PDB entry 6TB9 | electron microscopy, 3.56 A resolution | chains Y4 and O4 of the 42 polymer chains in the assembly

[Chain Y4 (and O4)]
Protein: Major capsid protein Rcc01687
Organism: Rhodobacter capsulatus
Notes: chain O4 of this document is another copy of the same molecule, construct and numbering; everything in this record applies to it too
UniProtKB: D5ATZ3 (D5ATZ3_RHOCB); residues 1-386 here correspond to UniProt positions 13-398 (UniProt number = residue number + 12)
Sequence (386 residues; numbered 1 to 386; the number before each row is that of its first residue):
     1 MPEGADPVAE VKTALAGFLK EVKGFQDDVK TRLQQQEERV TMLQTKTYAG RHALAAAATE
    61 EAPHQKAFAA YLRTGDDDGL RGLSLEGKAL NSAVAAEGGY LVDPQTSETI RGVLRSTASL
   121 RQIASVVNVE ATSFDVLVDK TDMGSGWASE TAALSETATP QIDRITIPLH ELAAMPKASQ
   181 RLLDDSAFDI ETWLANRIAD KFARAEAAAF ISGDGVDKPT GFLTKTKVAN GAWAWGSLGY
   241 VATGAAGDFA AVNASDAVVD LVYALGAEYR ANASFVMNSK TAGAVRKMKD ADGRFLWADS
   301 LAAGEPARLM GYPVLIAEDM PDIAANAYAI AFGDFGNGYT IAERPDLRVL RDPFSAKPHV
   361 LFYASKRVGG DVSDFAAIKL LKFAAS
Unresolved in the structure: 1-88, 386

[Chain Y4 / chain O4 interface]
Contacting residue pairs (8; chain Y4 residue first):
  Ser179(Y4) - Glu150(O4)  hydrogen bond
  Arg181(Y4) - Ala148(O4)  hydrogen bond (side chain-backbone)
  Arg181(Y4) - Ser149(O4)  hydrogen bond (side chain-backbone)
  Arg181(Y4) - Glu150(O4)  salt bridge
  Leu182(Y4) - Glu150(O4)
  Pro358(Y4) - Glu150(O4)
  Pro358(Y4) - Ala153(O4)
  His359(Y4) - Thr151(O4)
Other interface residues (no listed pair), chain O4 (6 interface residues in all): Ala152

[In short]
Chain Y4 and chain O4 form an interface of 5 and 6 residues respectively, with 3 hydrogen bonds and 1 salt
bridge. Among the polar pairs are Arg181(Y4)-Glu150(O4), Ser179(Y4)-Glu150(O4) and Arg181(Y4)-Ala148(O4).
Both chains are Major capsid protein Rcc01687 (Rhodobacter capsulatus). Entry 6TB9 (Capsid of native GTA
particle computed with C5 symmetry) was determined by electron microscopy, deposited together with 6TBA, 6TE8,
6TE9, 6TEB, 6TEH, 6TO8 and 3 further entries.
